PDB entry 6XAS | electron microscopy, 3.80 A resolution | chains N and I of the 15 polymer chains in the assembly

== Chain N ==
Molecule: 29-nt DNA strand
Sequence (29 nucleotides; row label = number of the first residue in the row):
     1 GGGCTACCTC TCCATGACGG CGAATACCC
Unresolved in the structure: 12-14

== Chain I ==
Molecule: DNA-directed RNA polymerase subunit beta
Source organism: Escherichia coli (strain K12)
Notes: EC 2.7.7.6
UniProtKB: P0A8V2 (RPOB_ECOLI); numbering as in UniProt (aligned over 1-1342)
Chain sequence (1342 residues; each row starts with the number of its first residue):
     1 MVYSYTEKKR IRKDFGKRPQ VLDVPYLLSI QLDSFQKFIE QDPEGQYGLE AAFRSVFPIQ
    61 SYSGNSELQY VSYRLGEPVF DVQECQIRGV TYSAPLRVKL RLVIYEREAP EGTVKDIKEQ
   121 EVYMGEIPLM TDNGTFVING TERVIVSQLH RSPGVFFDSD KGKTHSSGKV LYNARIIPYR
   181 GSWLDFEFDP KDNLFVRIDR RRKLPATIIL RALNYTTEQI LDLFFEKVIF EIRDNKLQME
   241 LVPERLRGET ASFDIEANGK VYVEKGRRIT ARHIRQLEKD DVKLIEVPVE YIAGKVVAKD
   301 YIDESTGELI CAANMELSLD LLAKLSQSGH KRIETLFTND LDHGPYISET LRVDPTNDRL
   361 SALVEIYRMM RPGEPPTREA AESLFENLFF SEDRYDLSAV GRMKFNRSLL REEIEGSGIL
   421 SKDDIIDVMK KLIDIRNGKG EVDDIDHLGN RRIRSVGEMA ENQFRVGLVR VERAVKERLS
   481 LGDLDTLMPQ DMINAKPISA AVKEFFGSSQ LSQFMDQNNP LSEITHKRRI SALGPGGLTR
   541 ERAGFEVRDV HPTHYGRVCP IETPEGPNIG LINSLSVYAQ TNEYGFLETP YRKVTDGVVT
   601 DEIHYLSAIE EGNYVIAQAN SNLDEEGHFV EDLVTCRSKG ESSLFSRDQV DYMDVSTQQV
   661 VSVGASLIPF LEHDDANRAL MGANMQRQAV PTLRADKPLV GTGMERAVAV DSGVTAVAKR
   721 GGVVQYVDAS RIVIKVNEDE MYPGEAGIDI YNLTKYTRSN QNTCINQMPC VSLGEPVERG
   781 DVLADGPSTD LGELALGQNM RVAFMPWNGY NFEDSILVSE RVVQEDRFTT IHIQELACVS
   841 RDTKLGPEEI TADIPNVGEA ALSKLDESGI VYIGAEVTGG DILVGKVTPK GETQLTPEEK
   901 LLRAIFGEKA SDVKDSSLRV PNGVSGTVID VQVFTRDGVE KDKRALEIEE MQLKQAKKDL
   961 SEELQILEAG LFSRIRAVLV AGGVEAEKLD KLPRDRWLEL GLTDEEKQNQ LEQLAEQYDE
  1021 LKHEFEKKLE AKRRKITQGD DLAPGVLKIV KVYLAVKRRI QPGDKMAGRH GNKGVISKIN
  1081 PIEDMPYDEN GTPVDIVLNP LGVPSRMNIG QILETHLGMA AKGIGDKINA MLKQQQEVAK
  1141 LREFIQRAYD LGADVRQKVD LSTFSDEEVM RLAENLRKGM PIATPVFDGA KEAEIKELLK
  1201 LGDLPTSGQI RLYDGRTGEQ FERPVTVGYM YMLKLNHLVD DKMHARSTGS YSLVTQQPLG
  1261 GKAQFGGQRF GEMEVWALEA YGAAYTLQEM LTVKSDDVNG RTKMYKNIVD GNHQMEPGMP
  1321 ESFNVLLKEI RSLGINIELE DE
Unresolved in the structure: 983-1001
Curated features (UniProtKB/Swiss-Prot):
  - modified residue (N6-acetyllysine): Lys1022, Lys1200
  - mutagenesis: Ile561 (I561S: Resistant to antibiotics salinamide A and B), Ile569 (I569S: Resistant to antibiotics salinamide A and B), Ala665 (A665E: Resistant to antibiotics salinamide A and B), Asp675 (D675A/G: Resistant to antibiotics salinamide A and B), Asn677 (N677H/K: Resistant to antibiotics salinamide A and B), Leu680 (L680M: Resistant to antibiotics salinamide A and B), Glu813 (E813K: Disrupts the enzyme's active center)

== Chain N / chain I interface ==
Contacting residue pairs - 6 pairs, chain N then chain I:
  DT9(N) - Arg473(I)  salt bridge to the phosphate
  DT11(N) - Arg201(I)  sugar contact
  DG16(N) - Arg542(I)  salt bridge to the phosphate
  DA17(N) - Trp183(I)  phosphate contact
  DA17(N) - Arg200(I)  phosphate contact
  DA17(N) - Arg542(I)  base contact
Other interface residues (no listed pair), chain I (8 interface residues in all): Met370, Arg470, Glu541

== Summary ==
Chain N and chain I form an interface of 4 and 8 residues respectively, with 2 salt bridges. Polar contacts
include DT9(N)-Arg473(I) and DG16(N)-Arg542(I). From UniProt: 7 mutagenesis sites on chain I.
Chain N is a 29-nt DNA strand and chain I is DNA-directed RNA polymerase subunit beta (Escherichia coli
(strain K12)); the structure, CryoEM Structure of E. coli Rho-dependent Transcription Pre-termination Complex,
was determined by electron microscopy (same publication as 6XAV).
